9DLS - chains A and C of the 7 polymer chains in the assembly; structure by electron microscopy, 3.37 A resolution.

Chain A (and C):
Name: Replicative DNA helicase
Organism: Vibrio cholerae
Notes: EC 5.6.2.3; chain C of this document is another copy of the same molecule, construct and numbering; everything in this record applies to it too
Reference sequence: A0A085R2T8 (A0A085R2T8_VIBCL); residues 1-468 here = UniProt positions 1-468
Sequence (468 residues; each row starts with the number of its first residue):
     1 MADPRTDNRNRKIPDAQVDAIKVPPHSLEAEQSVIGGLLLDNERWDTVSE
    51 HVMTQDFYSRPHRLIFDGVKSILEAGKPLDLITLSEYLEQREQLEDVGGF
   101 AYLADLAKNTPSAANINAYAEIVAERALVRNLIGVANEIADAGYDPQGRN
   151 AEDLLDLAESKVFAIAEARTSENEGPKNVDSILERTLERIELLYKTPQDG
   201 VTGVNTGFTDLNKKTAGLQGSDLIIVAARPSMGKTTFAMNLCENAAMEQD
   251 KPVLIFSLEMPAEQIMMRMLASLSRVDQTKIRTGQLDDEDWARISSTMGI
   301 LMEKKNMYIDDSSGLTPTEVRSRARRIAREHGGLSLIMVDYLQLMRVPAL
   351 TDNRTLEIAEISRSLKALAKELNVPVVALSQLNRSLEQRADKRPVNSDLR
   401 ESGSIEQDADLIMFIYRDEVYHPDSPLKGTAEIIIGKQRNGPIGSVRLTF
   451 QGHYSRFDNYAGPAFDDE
Not modelled in the structure: 1-21, 462-468 (chain C: 1-21, 464-468)
Metal / ion sites: Mg2+: Thr-235 (together with ATP-gamma-S)
Ligand contacts: ATP-gamma-S (AGS; phosphothiophosphoric acid-adenylate ester): Arg-229, Pro-230, Ser-231, Met-232, Gly-233, Lys-234, Thr-235, Thr-236, Glu-259, Arg-268, Gln-278, Thr-279, Arg-282, Gln-381, Arg-417, Phe-450, Gly-452
What the authors report for this chain:
  - binding site for ATP-gamma-S: Lys-234, Arg-439
  - mutagenesis - E259A: abolished catalytic activity on ATP
  - catalytic residues: Glu-259

Chain A / chain C interface:
Residue-residue contacts - 6 pairs, chain A then chain C:
  Gln-90(A) / Pro-146(C)
  Gln-90(A) / Gln-147(C)  hydrogen bond (backbone-backbone)
  Gln-90(A) / Gly-148(C)  hydrogen bond (backbone-backbone)
  Gln-90(A) / Arg-149(C)  hydrogen bond (side chain-backbone)
  Arg-91(A) / Gly-148(C)
  Glu-92(A) / Asp-145(C)
Interface residues without a listed pair, chain A (4 interface residues in all): Glu-89

In short:
4 residues of chain A face 5 of chain C across their interface, with 3 hydrogen bonds. Polar contacts include
Gln-90(A)/Arg-149(C), Gln-90(A)/Gln-147(C) and Gln-90(A)/Gly-148(C). Ligands of chain A: ATP-gamma-S. The
paper reports the catalytic residue Glu-259(A); E259A of chain A abolishes catalytic activity on ATP.
Both chains are Replicative DNA helicase (Vibrio cholerae). Entry 9DLS (Vibrio cholerae DnaB) was determined
by electron microscopy.
